Entry 3C4X (X-ray diffraction, 2.90 A resolution); this record covers chains A and B.

== Chain A (and B) ==
Protein: Rhodopsin kinase
Source organism: Bos taurus
Notes: EC 2.7.11.14; chain B of this document is another copy of the same molecule, construct and numbering; everything in this record applies to it too
UniProtKB: P28327 (RK_BOVIN); residue numbers follow UniProt; this construct covers 1-535
Sequence (543 residues; row label = number of the first residue in the row):
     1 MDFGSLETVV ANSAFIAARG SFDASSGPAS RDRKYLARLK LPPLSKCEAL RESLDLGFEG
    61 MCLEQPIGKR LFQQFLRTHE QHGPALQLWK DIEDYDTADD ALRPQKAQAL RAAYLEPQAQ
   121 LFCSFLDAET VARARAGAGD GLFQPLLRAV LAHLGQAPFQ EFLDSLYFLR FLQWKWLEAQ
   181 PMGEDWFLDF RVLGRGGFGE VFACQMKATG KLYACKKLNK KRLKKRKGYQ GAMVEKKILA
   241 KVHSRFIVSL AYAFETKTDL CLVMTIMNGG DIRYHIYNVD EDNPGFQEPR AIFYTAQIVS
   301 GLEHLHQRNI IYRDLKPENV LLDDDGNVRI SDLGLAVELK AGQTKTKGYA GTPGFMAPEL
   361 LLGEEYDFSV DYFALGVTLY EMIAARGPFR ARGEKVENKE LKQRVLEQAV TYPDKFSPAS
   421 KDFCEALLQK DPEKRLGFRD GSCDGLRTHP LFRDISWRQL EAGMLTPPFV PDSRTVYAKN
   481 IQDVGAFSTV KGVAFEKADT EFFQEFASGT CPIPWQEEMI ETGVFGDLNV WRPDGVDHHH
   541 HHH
Disordered / not traced: 1-29, 473-480, 534-543 (chain B: 1-30, 135-142, 476-495, 534-543)
Sequence notes: expression tag (536-543)
Residues lining bound ligands: ATP (adenosine-5'-triphosphate): Leu-193, Gly-194, Arg-195, Gly-196, Gly-197, Phe-198, Val-201, Ala-214, Lys-216, Val-248, Met-264, Thr-265, Ile-266, Met-267, Asp-271, Asp-314, Asn-319, Leu-321, Asp-332
Reported in the primary citation:
  - post-translational modification sites: Ser-5, Ser-488, Thr-489 (proposed by the authors, not directly observed)
  - mutagenesis - S5A, D164A, D164A/L166K, L166K: unchanged catalytic activity on Rho
  - mutagenesis - S5D: decreased expression
  - mutagenesis - D164A/W531A, L166K/W531A, W531A: decreased stability
  - disease-associated variants - V377D, P388H: decreased stability (proposed by the authors, not directly observed)

== Interface between chain A and chain B ==
Contacting residue pairs (37):
  Pro-43(A) with Asp-164(B)
  Leu-44(A) with Asp-164(B), hydrogen bond (backbone-backbone); Ser-165(B); Leu-166(B), hydrophobic; Leu-169(B), hydrophobic
  Ser-45(A) with Asp-164(B), hydrogen bond
  Gln-74(A) with Trp-531(B), hydrogen bond
  Arg-77(A) with Pro-533(B)
  Thr-78(A) with Trp-531(B); Pro-533(B)
  Asp-164(A) with Pro-43(B); Leu-44(B), hydrogen bond (backbone-backbone); Ser-45(B), hydrogen bond
  Ser-165(A) with Leu-44(B)
  Leu-166(A) with Leu-44(B); Leu-166(B); Leu-169(B), hydrophobic; Arg-170(B); Gln-173(B)
  Tyr-167(A) with Val-530(B); Trp-531(B), hydrogen bond (side chain-backbone)
  Leu-169(A) with Leu-44(B), hydrophobic; Leu-166(B), hydrophobic; Leu-169(B), hydrophobic
  Arg-170(A) with Leu-166(B)
  Gln-173(A) with Leu-166(B)
  Asn-529(A) with Trp-531(B), hydrogen bond (backbone-side chain)
  Val-530(A) with Tyr-167(B)
  Trp-531(A) with Gln-74(B), hydrogen bond; Thr-78(B), hydrogen bond (backbone-side chain); Leu-166(B); Tyr-167(B), hydrogen bond (backbone-side chain); Arg-170(B); Asn-529(B), hydrogen bond; Trp-531(B), hydrophobic
  Arg-532(A) with Gln-74(B)
  Pro-533(A) with Arg-77(B)
Interface residues without a listed pair, chain B (19 interface residues in all): Leu-71, Arg-532

== Overview ==
18 residues of chain A and 19 residues of chain B are in contact; the contacts include 11 hydrogen bonds.
Among the polar pairs are Ser-45(A)/Asp-164(B), Gln-74(A)/Trp-531(B) and Tyr-167(A)/Trp-531(B). From the
paper: D164A/W531A, L166K/W531A and W531A of chain A, among others, reduce stability; modification sites
Ser-5(A), Ser-488(A) and Thr-489(A); 10 substitutions were tested in all.
Chain A and chain B are both Rhodopsin kinase (Bos taurus); the structure, Crystal Structure of G protein
coupled receptor kinase 1 bound to ATP and magnesium chloride at ..., was determined by X-ray diffraction,
deposited together with 3C4W, 3C4Y, 3C4Z, 3C50 and 3C51.
